PDB entry 5HMH | X-ray diffraction, 1.79 A resolution | chain A

== Chain A ==
Protein: E3 ubiquitin-protein ligase Mdm2
From: Homo sapiens
Notes: EC 6.3.2.-
UniProt: Q00987 (MDM2_HUMAN); residue numbers follow UniProt; this construct covers 21-116
Chain sequence (101 residues; each row starts with the number of its first residue):
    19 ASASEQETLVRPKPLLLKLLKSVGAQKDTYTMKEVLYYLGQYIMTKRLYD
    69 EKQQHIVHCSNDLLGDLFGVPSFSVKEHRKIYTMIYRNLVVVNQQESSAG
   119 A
Not modelled in the structure: 114-119
Differences from the reference sequence: expression tag (19-20, 117-119); engineered mutation Y55 (Phe in Q00987), H76 (Tyr in Q00987)
Residues lining bound ligands: 62R (4-[2-(4-{[(2R,3S)-2-propyl-1-{[4-(trifluoromethyl)pyridin-3-yl]carbonyl}-3-{[5-(trifluoromethyl)thiophen-3-yl]oxy}piperidin-3-yl]carbonyl}piperazin-1-yl)phenoxy]butanoic acid): Q24, K51, L54, L57, G58, I61, M62, Y67, Q72, H73, V75, F86, F91, V93, H96, I99, Y100
UniProt features mapped onto this chain:
  - mutagenesis: G58 (G58A: No effect on its ability to induce apoptosis)
What the authors report for this chain:
  - binding site for 62R: Q24

== Overview ==
Ligands of chain A: compound 62R. Curated annotation (UniProt) lists one mutagenesis site. From the paper: a
binding site for 62R at Q24.
Chain A is E3 ubiquitin-protein ligase Mdm2 (Homo sapiens); the structure, HDM2 in complex with a
3,3-Disubstituted Piperidine, was determined by X-ray diffraction (same publication as 5HMI and 5HMK).
